Entry 7U05 (electron microscopy, 3.70 A resolution); this record covers chains E and F of the 28 polymer chains in the assembly.

[Chain E]
Name: Trafficking protein particle complex subunit 33
From: Saccharomyces cerevisiae
Reference sequence: Q99394 (TRS33_YEAST); residues 1-268 here = UniProt positions 1-268
Sequence (268 residues; each row starts with the number of its first residue):
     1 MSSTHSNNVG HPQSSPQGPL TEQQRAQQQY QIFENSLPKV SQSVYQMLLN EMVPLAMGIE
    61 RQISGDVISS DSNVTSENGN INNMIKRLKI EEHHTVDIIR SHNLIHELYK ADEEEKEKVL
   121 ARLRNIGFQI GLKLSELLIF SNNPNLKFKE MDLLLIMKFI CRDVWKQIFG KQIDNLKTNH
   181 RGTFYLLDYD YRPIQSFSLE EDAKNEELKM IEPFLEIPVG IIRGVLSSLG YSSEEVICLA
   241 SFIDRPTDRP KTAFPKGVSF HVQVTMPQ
Disordered / not traced: 1-36, 65-86, 266-268

[Chain F]
Name: Trafficking protein particle complex subunit BET3
From: Saccharomyces cerevisiae
Reference sequence: P36149 (BET3_YEAST); residue numbers follow UniProt; this construct covers 1-193
Sequence (193 residues; row label = number of the first residue in the row):
     1 MVSTTQSRSL KAMGEEIWKN KTEKINTELF TLTYGSIVAQ LCQDYERDFN KVNDHLYSMG
    61 YNIGCRLIED FLARTALPRC ENLVKTSEVL SKCAFKIFLN ITPNITNWSH NKDTFSLILD
   121 ENPLADFVEL PMDAMKSLWY SNILCGVLKG SLEMVQLDCD VWFVSDILRG DSQTEIKVKL
   181 NRILKDEIPI GED
Disordered / not traced: 1-6, 193
UniProt features mapped onto this chain:
  - lipidation: Cys-80 (S-palmitoyl cysteine)
  - mutagenesis: Cys-80 (C80S: Loss of palmitoylation)
Covalently attached groups: palmitic acid (PLM) linked to Cys-80

[How chain E and chain F interact]
Pairs across the interface - 69 pairs, chain E then chain F:
  Pro-38(E) / Thr-27(F)
  Lys-39(E) / Trp-18(F)
  Lys-39(E) / Lys-24(F)
  Lys-39(E) / Ile-25(F)
  Lys-39(E) / Asn-26(F)  hydrogen bond
  Lys-39(E) / Thr-27(F)
  Lys-39(E) / Asn-100(F)
  Val-40(E) / Lys-24(F)
  Val-40(E) / Ile-25(F)  hydrogen bond (backbone-backbone)
  Val-40(E) / Thr-27(F)
  Val-40(E) / Phe-98(F)
  Ser-41(E) / Trp-18(F)
  Ser-41(E) / Thr-22(F)  hydrogen bond
  Ser-41(E) / Glu-23(F)
  Ser-41(E) / Ile-97(F)
  Ser-41(E) / Phe-98(F)  hydrogen bond (backbone-backbone)
  Gln-42(E) / Glu-23(F)  hydrogen bond (backbone-backbone)
  Ser-43(E) / Asp-70(F)
  Tyr-45(E) / Ile-25(F)  hydrophobic
  Tyr-45(E) / Leu-29(F)
  Tyr-45(E) / Phe-30(F)  hydrophobic
  Tyr-45(E) / Thr-33(F)
  Met-47(E) / Ile-63(F)
  Met-47(E) / Arg-66(F)
  Met-47(E) / Leu-67(F)  hydrophobic
  Leu-48(E) / Phe-30(F)  hydrophobic
  Leu-48(E) / Ile-37(F)  hydrophobic
  Leu-48(E) / Ile-143(F)  hydrophobic
  Glu-51(E) / Ile-63(F)
  Met-52(E) / Thr-33(F)
  Met-52(E) / Ile-37(F)  hydrophobic
  Leu-55(E) / Ile-37(F)  hydrophobic
  Leu-55(E) / Leu-41(F)  hydrophobic
  Leu-55(E) / His-55(F)
  Leu-55(E) / Met-59(F)  hydrophobic
  Ile-59(E) / Leu-41(F)  hydrophobic
  Ile-59(E) / Asp-44(F)
  Ile-59(E) / Tyr-45(F)  hydrophobic
  Gln-62(E) / Tyr-45(F)
  Ile-63(E) / Asp-44(F)
  Ile-63(E) / Tyr-45(F)  hydrophobic
  Lys-89(E) / Tyr-57(F)
  Lys-89(E) / Lys-149(F)
  Glu-91(E) / Asp-54(F)
  Glu-91(E) / Tyr-57(F)
  Glu-91(E) / Asp-160(F)
  Glu-92(E) / Asp-160(F)
  His-94(E) / Asp-54(F)  salt bridge
  Ile-98(E) / Ser-58(F)
  Ile-98(E) / Tyr-61(F)  hydrophobic
  Ile-98(E) / Asn-62(F)
  Ile-99(E) / Asn-62(F)
  Ser-101(E) / Asn-62(F)
  Ser-101(E) / Arg-66(F)
  Arg-122(E) / Gln-40(F)
  Arg-122(E) / Asp-44(F)  salt bridge
  Asn-125(E) / Gln-40(F)
  Ile-126(E) / Gln-40(F)
  Ile-130(E) / Thr-33(F)
  Ile-130(E) / Ser-36(F)
  Lys-133(E) / Leu-32(F)
  Leu-134(E) / Leu-32(F)  hydrophobic
  Leu-137(E) / Glu-28(F)
  Gln-167(E) / Ile-25(F)
  Gln-167(E) / Asn-26(F)  hydrogen bond
  Gln-167(E) / Leu-29(F)
  Ile-168(E) / Ile-25(F)
  Ile-168(E) / Leu-29(F)  hydrophobic
  Arg-192(E) / Glu-23(F)  salt bridge
Interface residues without a listed pair, chain E (40 interface residues in all): Leu-37, Val-44, Gly-58, Ile-90, Val-96, Arg-100, His-102, Gln-129
Interface residues without a listed pair, chain F (38 interface residues in all): Tyr-34, Gln-43, Leu-99

[Overview]
The interface between chain E and chain F involves 40 residues on one side and 38 on the other; the contacts
include 6 hydrogen bonds and 3 salt bridges. Polar contacts include His-94(E)/Asp-54(F), Arg-122(E)/Asp-44(F)
and Arg-192(E)/Glu-23(F). Palmitic acid is covalently linked to Cys-80(F).
Chain E is Trafficking protein particle complex subunit 33 and chain F is Trafficking protein particle complex
subunit BET3, both from Saccharomyces cerevisiae; the structure, Structure of the yeast TRAPPII-Rab11/Ypt32
complex in the closed/closed state (composite structure), was determined by electron microscopy together with
7U06 from the same study.
